PDB entry 6OLN | X-ray diffraction, 2.50 A resolution | chains A and C of the 3 polymer chains in the assembly

[Chain A (and C)]
Molecule: Designed trimeric coiled coil peptide
Notes: chain C of this document is another copy of the same molecule, construct and numbering; everything in this record applies to it too
Chain sequence (30 residues; row label = number of the first residue in the row; numbering starts at 0):
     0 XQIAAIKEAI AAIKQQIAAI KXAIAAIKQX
Modified / non-standard residues: ACE (acetyl group) at position 0; 7WJ ((2S)-2-amino-4-[([1~2~,2~2~:2~6~,3~2~-terpyridine]-2~4~-carbonyl)amino]butanoic acid) at position 21; NH2 (amino group) at position 29
Metal / ion sites: Cu ion near 7WJ_21 (its only coordinating residue here)

[Interface between chain A and chain C]
Pairs across the interface - 18 pairs, chain A then chain C:
  Gln-1(A) / Ile-2(C)
  Gln-1(A) / Lys-6(C)  hydrogen bond
  Ile-2(A) / Ile-2(C)  hydrophobic
  Ile-5(A) / Ile-5(C)  hydrophobic
  Ile-5(A) / Lys-6(C)
  Ile-5(A) / Ile-9(C)  hydrophobic
  Ile-12(A) / Ile-9(C)  hydrophobic
  Ile-12(A) / Ile-12(C)  hydrophobic
  Gln-15(A) / Ile-16(C)
  Gln-15(A) / Lys-20(C)
  Ile-16(A) / Ile-16(C)  hydrophobic
  Ile-19(A) / Ile-16(C)  hydrophobic
  Ile-19(A) / Ile-19(C)  hydrophobic
  Ile-19(A) / Ile-23(C)  hydrophobic
  Ala-22(A) / Ile-23(C)  hydrophobic
  Ile-23(A) / Ile-23(C)  hydrophobic
  Ile-26(A) / Ile-23(C)  hydrophobic
  Ile-26(A) / Ile-26(C)  hydrophobic
Also at the interface, not in a pair above, chain A (12 interface residues in all): Ala-8, Ile-9
Also at the interface, not in a pair above, chain C (11 interface residues in all): Lys-27

[In short]
The interface between chain A and chain C involves 12 residues on one side and 11 on the other; the contacts
include 1 hydrogen bond. The hydrogen-bonded pair is Gln-1(A)/Lys-6(C).
Chain A and chain C are both Designed trimeric coiled coil peptide; the structure, Controlling the
Self-Assembly of Synthetic Metal-Coordinating Coiled-Coil Peptides: Orthorhombic Lattice from a Trimeric
Coiled Coil, was determined by X-ray diffraction together with 6OLO from the same study.
